2D0H - chain A; structure by X-ray diffraction, 2.10 A resolution.

# Chain A
Molecule: alpha-amylase I
Organism: Thermoactinomyces vulgaris
Notes: EC 3.2.1.1
UniProt: Q60053 (NEPU1_THEVU); residues 1-637 here correspond to UniProt positions 30-666 (UniProt number = residue number + 29)
Amino-acid sequence (637 residues; each row starts with the number of its first residue):
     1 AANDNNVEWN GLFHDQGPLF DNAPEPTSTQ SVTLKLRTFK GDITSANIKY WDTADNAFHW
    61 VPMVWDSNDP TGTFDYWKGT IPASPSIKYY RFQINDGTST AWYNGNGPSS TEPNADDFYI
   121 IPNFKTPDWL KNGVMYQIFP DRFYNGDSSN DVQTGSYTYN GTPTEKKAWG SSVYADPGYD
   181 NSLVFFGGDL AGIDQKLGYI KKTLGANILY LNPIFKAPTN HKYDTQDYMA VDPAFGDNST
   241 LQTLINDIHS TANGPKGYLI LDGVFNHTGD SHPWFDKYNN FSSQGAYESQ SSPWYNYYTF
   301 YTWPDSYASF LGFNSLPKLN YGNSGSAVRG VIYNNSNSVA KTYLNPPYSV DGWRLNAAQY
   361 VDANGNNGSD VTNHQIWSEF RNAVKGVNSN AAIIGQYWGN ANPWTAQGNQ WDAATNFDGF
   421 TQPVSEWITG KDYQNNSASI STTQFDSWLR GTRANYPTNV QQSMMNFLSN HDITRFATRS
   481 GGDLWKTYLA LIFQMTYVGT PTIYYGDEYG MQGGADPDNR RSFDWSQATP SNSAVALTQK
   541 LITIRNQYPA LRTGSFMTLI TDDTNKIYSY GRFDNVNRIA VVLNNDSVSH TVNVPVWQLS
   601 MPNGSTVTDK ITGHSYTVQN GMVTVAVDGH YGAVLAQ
Differences from the reference sequence: engineered mutation Asn-356 (Asp385 in Q60053), Gln-396 (Glu425 in Q60053)
Metal / ion sites: Ca2+ site 1: Ala-2, Asp-4, Asn-6, Asp-42, Asp-96; Ca2+ site 2: Asn-145, Asp-147, Asn-150, Asp-151, Gly-187, Asp-189; Ca2+ site 3: Asp-276, Asn-279, Phe-281, Ser-282, Ser-283, Glu-288
UniProt features mapped onto this chain:
  - binding site (Ca(2+)): Ala-2, Asp-4, Asn-6, Asp-42, Asp-96, Asn-145, Asp-147, Asn-150, Asp-151, Gly-187, Asp-189, Asp-276, Asn-280, Phe-281, Ser-283, Glu-288
  - binding site (substrate): His-267, Arg-354, His-471, Asp-472, Asp-516, Arg-520
  - site: Asp-472 (Transition state stabilizer)

# In short
Ala-2, Asp-4, Asn-6, Asp-42 and Asp-96 coordinate Ca2+ site 1. Asn-145, Asp-147, Asn-150, Asp-151, Gly-187 and
Asp-189 form the Ca2+ site 2. UniProt lists 16 Ca2+-binding residues and 6 substrate-binding residues.
Chain A is alpha-amylase I (Thermoactinomyces vulgaris); the structure, Crystal Structure of Thermoactinomyces
vulgaris R-47 Alpha-Amylase 1 (TVAI) Mutant D356N/E396Q complexed with P2, a pullulan ..., was determined by
X-ray diffraction, deposited together with 2D0F and 2D0G.
